3WOC - chain A; structure by X-ray diffraction, 2.40 A resolution.

[Chain A]
Protein: hypothetical protein
From: Sus scrofa
Sequence (151 residues; row label = number of the first residue in the row):
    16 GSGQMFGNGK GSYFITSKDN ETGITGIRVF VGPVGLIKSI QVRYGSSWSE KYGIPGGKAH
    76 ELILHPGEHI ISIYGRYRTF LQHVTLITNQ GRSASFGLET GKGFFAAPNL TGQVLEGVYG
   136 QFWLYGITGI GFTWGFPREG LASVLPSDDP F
Unresolved in the structure: 154-166
Residues lining bound ligands:
  - 1,4-diethylene dioxide (DIO), molecule 1: G16, S17, G18, Y28, I30
  - 1,4-diethylene dioxide (DIO), molecule 2: G16, T31, Y59, S64, E65, Y67
  - 1,4-diethylene dioxide (DIO), molecule 3: M20, Y28, F29, Y134, G135
  - 1,4-diethylene dioxide (DIO), molecule 4: M20, F21, G22, N23, G24, K25, G26, Y28
  - 1,4-diethylene dioxide (DIO), molecule 5: K25, G26, Q136, W138, T143
  - 1,4-diethylene dioxide (DIO), molecule 6: K33, E36, T37, G38, H84, P152, R153
  - 1,4-diethylene dioxide (DIO), molecule 7: V49, L51, F95, Y140

[In short]
Bound to chain A: 7 copies of 1,4-diethylene dioxide.
Chain A is hypothetical protein (Sus scrofa); the structure, Crystal structure of a prostate-specific WGA16
glycoprotein lectin, form II, was determined by X-ray diffraction together with 3WOB from the same study.
